PDB entry 7TC4 | X-ray diffraction, 1.94 A resolution | chains A and B of the 4 polymer chains in the assembly

[Chain A (and B)]
Molecule: 3C-like proteinase
Source organism: Severe acute respiratory syndrome coronavirus 2
Notes: EC 3.4.22.69; chain B of this document is another copy of the same molecule, construct and numbering; everything in this record applies to it too
UniProtKB: P0DTD1 (R1AB_SARS2); residues 1-306 here correspond to UniProt positions 3264-3569 (UniProt number = residue number + 3263)
Sequence (306 residues; row label = number of the first residue in the row):
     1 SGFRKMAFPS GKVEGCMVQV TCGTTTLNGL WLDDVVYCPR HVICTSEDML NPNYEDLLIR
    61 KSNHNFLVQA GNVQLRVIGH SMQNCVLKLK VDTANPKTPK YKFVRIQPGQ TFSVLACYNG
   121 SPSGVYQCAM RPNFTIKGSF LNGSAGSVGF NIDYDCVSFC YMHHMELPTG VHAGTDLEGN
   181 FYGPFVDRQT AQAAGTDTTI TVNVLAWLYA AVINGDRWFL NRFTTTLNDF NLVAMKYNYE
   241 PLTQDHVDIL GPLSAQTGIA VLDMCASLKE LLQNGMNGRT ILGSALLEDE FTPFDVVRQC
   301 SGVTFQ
Unresolved in the structure: 306
Sequence notes: engineered mutation Ala-145 (Cys3408 in P0DTD1)
Curated features (UniProtKB/Swiss-Prot):
  - active site: His-41 (For 3CL-PRO activity)
  - site: Gln-306 (Cleavage)
  - cross-link (Glycyl lysine isopeptide (Lys-Gly)): Lys-5 (interchain with G-Cter in ubiquitin), Lys-90 (interchain with G-Cter in ubiquitin)
Reported in the primary citation:
  - binding site for Nonstructural protein 15/16: His-163

[Chain A / chain B interface]
Pairs across the interface - 83 pairs, chain A then chain B:
  Ser-1(A) with Gly-138(B); Ser-139(B); Phe-140(B), hydrogen bond (backbone-backbone); Glu-166(B), hydrogen bond; His-172(B), hydrogen bond (backbone-side chain)
  Gly-2(A) with Gly-138(B); Ser-139(B)
  Arg-4(A) with Lys-5(B); Tyr-126(B); Gln-127(B), hydrogen bond (side chain-backbone); Lys-137(B), hydrogen bond (side chain-backbone); Glu-290(B), salt bridge
  Lys-5(A) with Arg-4(B); Tyr-126(B)
  Met-6(A) with Gly-124(B); Val-125(B); Tyr-126(B), hydrophobic; Ser-139(B)
  Ala-7(A) with Gly-124(B); Val-125(B), hydrogen bond (backbone-backbone)
  Phe-8(A) with Val-125(B)
  Pro-9(A) with Ser-10(B); Glu-14(B); Pro-122(B), hydrophobic
  Ser-10(A) with Pro-9(B); Ser-10(B), hydrogen bond (side chain-backbone); Glu-14(B), hydrogen bond (backbone-side chain)
  Gly-11(A) with Gly-11(B); Glu-14(B), hydrogen bond (backbone-side chain)
  Glu-14(A) with Pro-9(B); Ser-10(B), hydrogen bond (side chain-backbone); Gly-11(B), hydrogen bond (side chain-backbone)
  Tyr-118(A) with Gly-302(B); Thr-304(B)
  Ser-121(A) with Thr-304(B)
  Pro-122(A) with Pro-9(B), hydrophobic; Thr-304(B); Phe-305(B), hydrogen bond (backbone-backbone)
  Ser-123(A) with Met-6(B); Val-303(B), hydrogen bond (side chain-backbone); Thr-304(B); Phe-305(B)
  Gly-124(A) with Met-6(B); Ala-7(B)
  Val-125(A) with Met-6(B); Ala-7(B), hydrogen bond (backbone-backbone); Phe-8(B); Val-125(B), hydrophobic
  Tyr-126(A) with Arg-4(B); Lys-5(B)
  Gln-127(A) with Arg-4(B), hydrogen bond (backbone-side chain)
  Lys-137(A) with Arg-4(B), hydrogen bond (backbone-side chain)
  Gly-138(A) with Ser-1(B); Gly-2(B)
  Ser-139(A) with Ser-1(B); Gly-2(B), hydrogen bond (side chain-backbone); Gln-299(B), hydrogen bond
  Phe-140(A) with Ser-1(B), hydrogen bond (backbone-backbone)
  Leu-141(A) with Gln-299(B); Cys-300(B); Ser-301(B); Gly-302(B)
  Glu-166(A) with Ser-1(B), hydrogen bond (side chain-backbone)
  His-172(A) with Ser-1(B), hydrogen bond (side chain-backbone)
  Gly-283(A) with Leu-286(B)
  Ala-285(A) with Ala-285(B), hydrophobic; Leu-286(B), hydrophobic
  Leu-286(A) with Gly-283(B); Ala-285(B), hydrophobic
  Glu-290(A) with Arg-4(B), salt bridge
  Gln-299(A) with Ser-139(B), hydrogen bond; Leu-141(B)
  Cys-300(A) with Leu-141(B)
  Ser-301(A) with Leu-141(B)
  Gly-302(A) with Tyr-118(B); Leu-141(B)
  Val-303(A) with Ser-123(B), hydrogen bond (backbone-side chain)
  Thr-304(A) with Tyr-118(B); Ser-121(B); Pro-122(B); Ser-123(B)
  Phe-305(A) with Pro-122(B), hydrogen bond (backbone-backbone); Ser-123(B)
Other interface residues (no listed pair), chain A (44 interface residues in all): Phe-3, Leu-115, Cys-128, Gly-170, Thr-280, Ser-284, Arg-298
Other interface residues (no listed pair), chain B (43 interface residues in all): Phe-3, Leu-115, Cys-128, Gly-170, Thr-280, Ser-284

[Summary]
44 residues of chain A face 43 of chain B across their interface, with 24 hydrogen bonds and 2 salt bridges.
Among the polar pairs are Arg-4(A)/Glu-290(B), Ser-1(A)/Glu-166(B) and Ser-1(A)/His-172(B). Curated annotation
(UniProt) lists active-site residue His-41(A) on chain A. From the paper: a binding site for Nonstructural
protein 15/16 at His-163(A).
Both chains are 3C-like proteinase (Severe acute respiratory syndrome coronavirus 2). Entry 7TC4 (Co-crystal
structure of SARS-CoV-2 Mpro C145A with substrate peptide 15/16) was determined by X-ray diffraction together
with 7MB4, 7MB5, 7MB6, 7MB7, 7MB8, 7MB9 and 8 further entries from the same study.
